PDB entry 4XRP | X-ray diffraction, 3.30 A resolution | chains D and F of the 6 polymer chains in the assembly

== Chain D ==
Name: Pnkp1
Organism: Capnocytophaga gingivalis
UniProt: C2M8N3 (C2M8N3_CAPGI); residues 1-312 here = UniProt positions 1-312
Sequence (312 residues; each row starts with the number of its first residue):
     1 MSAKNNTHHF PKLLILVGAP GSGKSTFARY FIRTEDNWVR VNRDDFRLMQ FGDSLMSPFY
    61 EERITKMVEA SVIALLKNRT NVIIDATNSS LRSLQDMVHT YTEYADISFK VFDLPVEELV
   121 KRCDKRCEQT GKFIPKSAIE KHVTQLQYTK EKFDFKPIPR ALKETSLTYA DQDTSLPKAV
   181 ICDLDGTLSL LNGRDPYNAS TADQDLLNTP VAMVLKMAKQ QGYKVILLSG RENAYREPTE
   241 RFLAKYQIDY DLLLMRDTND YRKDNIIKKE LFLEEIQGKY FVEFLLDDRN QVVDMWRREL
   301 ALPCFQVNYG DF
Unresolved in the structure: 1
Metal / ion sites: Mg2+: Asp183, Asp185, Asp288

== Chain F ==
Name: Hen1
Organism: Capnocytophaga gingivalis
UniProt: C2M7I7 (C2M7I7_CAPGI); residue numbers follow UniProt; this construct covers 1-436
Sequence (436 residues; numbered 1 to 436; the number before each row is that of its first residue):
     1 MILQIHSQNP HLLDLLNKNP HTDLGIYAKS LRNGQLIGNA VSAYQYDVVF QDTRYSYLPE
    61 ESNQIDFQSY CSPLVILHIC NEFFKELLQE KQTYWSQQIK WLERTRAEVD TYPCTIEVKN
   121 LYANSTWYSK GHFMMERYFK NIHITPIVGN NLSLRVEGKS VFEAMNLLSF IAVTTHITNT
   181 YGEYTYIDDH FAQKYARILT NIPQVPYFVF YLFIKRAIKS ERQFAEIKPM FEAYFKEEGL
   241 DIDFQFTDTH GSRMDFIVKE LGMEYPILDI GCGELKYYRR FMRRNYNYSH PYFATDTDKS
   301 VGDYAALLKE RMEADNLYFF SDWTDYEYKN PVNIILTEVI EHNTPEAAEA LVKHCLSLNF
   361 HKMIITTPNS LFNKYYFDED PESLRHEDHH FEWTPQEFQD FIRHCVGDTS LEVTYCGIGD
   421 RINGETPTQA VVITRK
Unresolved in the structure: 377-389, 436

== Interface between chain D and chain F ==
Pairs across the interface (10):
  Ser2(D) - Glu327(F)  hydrogen bond
  Lys4(D) - Asp325(F)  salt bridge
  Asn5(D) - Tyr318(F)  hydrogen bond
  Asn5(D) - Asp325(F)  hydrogen bond (side chain-backbone)
  Asn5(D) - Glu327(F)
  His9(D) - Lys309(F)
  Phe10(D) - Arg311(F)  hydrogen bond (backbone-side chain)
  Pro11(D) - Arg311(F)
  Arg79(D) - Arg311(F)
  Arg79(D) - Ala314(F)  hydrogen bond (side chain-backbone)

== Overview ==
The interface between chain D and chain F involves 7 residues on one side and 6 on the other; the contacts
include 5 hydrogen bonds and 1 salt bridge. Polar contacts include Lys4(D)-Asp325(F), Ser2(D)-Glu327(F) and
Asn5(D)-Tyr318(F). Asp183(D), Asp185(D) and Asp288(D) form the Mg2+ site.
Here chain D is Pnkp1 and chain F is Hen1, both from Capnocytophaga gingivalis. Entry 4XRP (Structure of the
Pnkp1/Rnl/Hen1 RNA repair complex) was determined by X-ray diffraction, deposited together with 4XRU.
